3GAK - chains A and B; structure by X-ray diffraction, 2.90 A resolution.

[Chain A (and B)]
Molecule: Fructose-bisphosphate aldolase
From: Giardia intestinalis
Notes: EC 4.1.2.13; chain B of this document is another copy of the same molecule, construct and numbering; everything in this record applies to it too
UniProtKB: O97447 (O97447_GIALA); residue numbers follow UniProt; this construct covers 1-323
Amino-acid sequence (323 residues; numbered 1 to 323; the number before each row is that of its first residue):
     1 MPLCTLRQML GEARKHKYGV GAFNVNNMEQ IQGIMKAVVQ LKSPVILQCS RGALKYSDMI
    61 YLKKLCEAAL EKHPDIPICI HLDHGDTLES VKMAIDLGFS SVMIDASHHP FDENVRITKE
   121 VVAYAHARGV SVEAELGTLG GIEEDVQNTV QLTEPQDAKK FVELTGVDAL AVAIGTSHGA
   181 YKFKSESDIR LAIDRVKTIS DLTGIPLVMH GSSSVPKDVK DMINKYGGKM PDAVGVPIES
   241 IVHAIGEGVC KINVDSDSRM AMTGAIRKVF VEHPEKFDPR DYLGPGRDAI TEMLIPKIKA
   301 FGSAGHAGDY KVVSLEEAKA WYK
Not modelled in the structure: 1, 138-152, 175-190, 323 (chain B: 1, 138-152, 187-190, 323)
Metal / ion sites: Zn2+: E135, H210
From the paper describing this entry:
  - Zn2+ coordination: H84, E135, H178, H210
  - conformationally variable residues (order/disorder transition): T176 to S187
  - catalytic residues: D83 (proposed by the authors, not directly observed)
  - mutagenesis - D83A: abolished catalytic activity (citing earlier work)
  - specificity-determining residues: D255
  - specificity-determining residues: Q48, S50, R259 (by similarity / conservation)

[Chain A / chain B interface]
Contacting residue pairs (92; chain A residue first):
  N26(A) - M28(B)
  N26(A) - R280(B)
  N27(A) - M28(B)
  N27(A) - E29(B)  hydrogen bond
  N27(A) - L283(B)
  M28(A) - N26(B)
  M28(A) - N27(B)
  M28(A) - Y56(B)  hydrophobic
  M28(A) - S57(B)
  M28(A) - Y61(B)  hydrophobic
  M28(A) - L65(B)  hydrophobic
  E29(A) - N27(B)  hydrogen bond
  E29(A) - Y56(B)  hydrogen bond
  Q30(A) - P279(B)
  I31(A) - Y61(B)
  Q32(A) - Y56(B)  hydrogen bond (side chain-backbone)
  Q32(A) - S57(B)
  Q32(A) - D58(B)
  A53(A) - R280(B)
  Y56(A) - M28(B)  hydrophobic
  Y56(A) - E29(B)  hydrogen bond
  Y56(A) - Q32(B)  hydrogen bond (backbone-side chain)
  Y56(A) - R280(B)
  Y56(A) - L283(B)
  Y56(A) - G284(B)
  Y56(A) - R287(B)  hydrogen bond (backbone-side chain)
  S57(A) - M28(B)
  S57(A) - Q32(B)
  D58(A) - Q32(B)  hydrogen bond
  D58(A) - K72(B)
  I60(A) - A68(B)
  I60(A) - K72(B)
  Y61(A) - M28(B)  hydrophobic
  Y61(A) - I31(B)  hydrophobic
  Y61(A) - Q32(B)
  Y61(A) - L65(B)
  Y61(A) - A68(B)  hydrophobic
  Y61(A) - A69(B)
  K64(A) - K64(B)
  K64(A) - E67(B)  salt bridge
  K64(A) - A68(B)
  K64(A) - E71(B)  salt bridge
  L65(A) - Y61(B)
  L65(A) - L65(B)  hydrophobic
  E67(A) - K64(B)  salt bridge
  A68(A) - I60(B)  hydrophobic
  A68(A) - Y61(B)  hydrophobic
  A68(A) - K64(B)
  A69(A) - Y61(B)
  E71(A) - K64(B)  salt bridge
  K72(A) - D58(B)  salt bridge
  K72(A) - I60(B)
  G227(A) - P274(B)
  G228(A) - P274(B)
  K229(A) - P274(B)  hydrogen bond (backbone-backbone)
  K229(A) - E275(B)
  M230(A) - E275(B)
  M230(A) - F277(B)  hydrophobic
  S256(A) - F277(B)
  R259(A) - F277(B)
  R259(A) - D278(B)  salt bridge
  R259(A) - P279(B)
  R259(A) - R280(B)
  T263(A) - F277(B)  hydrogen bond (side chain-backbone)
  T263(A) - Y282(B)  hydrogen bond
  I266(A) - F270(B)  hydrophobic
  I266(A) - Y282(B)  hydrophobic
  R267(A) - F270(B)  hydrogen bond (side chain-backbone)
  R267(A) - P274(B)
  F270(A) - I266(B)  hydrophobic
  F270(A) - R267(B)  hydrogen bond (backbone-side chain)
  F270(A) - F270(B)  hydrophobic
  P274(A) - G227(B)
  P274(A) - G228(B)
  P274(A) - K229(B)  hydrogen bond (backbone-backbone)
  P274(A) - R267(B)
  E275(A) - K229(B)
  F277(A) - M230(B)  hydrophobic
  F277(A) - R259(B)
  F277(A) - M260(B)  hydrophobic
  F277(A) - T263(B)  hydrogen bond (backbone-side chain)
  D278(A) - R259(B)  salt bridge
  P279(A) - Q30(B)
  P279(A) - R259(B)
  R280(A) - N26(B)
  R280(A) - Y56(B)
  R280(A) - R259(B)
  Y282(A) - T263(B)  hydrogen bond
  Y282(A) - I266(B)
  L283(A) - N27(B)
  L283(A) - Y56(B)
  R287(A) - Y56(B)  hydrogen bond (side chain-backbone)
Interface residues without a listed pair, chain A (48 interface residues in all): M35, G52, L62, H73, I223, M260, M262, H273, G284
Interface residues without a listed pair, chain B (46 interface residues in all): M35, G52, A53, A180, S256, M262, K276

[Overview]
48 residues of chain A and 46 residues of chain B are in contact; the contacts include 17 hydrogen bonds and 7
salt bridges. Among the polar pairs are K64(A)-E67(B), K64(A)-E71(B) and K72(A)-D58(B). The Zn2+ site is built
by E135(A) and H210(A). The paper reports the catalytic residue D83(A); D83A of chain A abolishes catalytic
activity.
Both chains are Fructose-bisphosphate aldolase (Giardia intestinalis). Entry 3GAK (Structure of Giardia
fructose-1,6-biphosphate aldolase) was determined by X-ray diffraction (same publication as 3GAY and 3GB6).
